8ONR - chains A and B; structure by X-ray diffraction, 1.88 A resolution.

== Chain A ==
Protein: Insulin A chain
UniProtKB: P01308 (INS_HUMAN); residues 1-21 here correspond to UniProt positions 90-110 (UniProt number = residue number + 89)
Amino-acid sequence (21 residues; numbered 1 to 21; the number before each row is that of its first residue):
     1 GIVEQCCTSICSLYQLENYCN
Disulfides: Cys6-Cys11

== Chain B ==
Protein: Insulin B chain
UniProtKB: P01308 (INS_HUMAN); residues 1-26 here correspond to UniProt positions 25-50 (UniProt number = residue number + 24)
Amino-acid sequence (26 residues; each row starts with the number of its first residue):
     1 FVNQHLCGSHLVEALYLVCGERGFFP
Disordered / not traced: 1
Modified residues: Pro26 (4-hydroxyproline; HYP)
Sequence notes: engineered mutation Pro26 (Tyr50 in P01308)
Ligand contacts: phenol (IPH): Leu6, His10, Glu13, Ala14, Leu17

== Interface between chain A and chain B ==
Inter-chain disulfides: Cys7(A)-Cys7(B), Cys20(A)-Cys19(B)
Pairs across the interface (26):
  Ile2(A) with Leu15(B), hydrophobic
  Cys6(A) with His5(B); Leu6(B), hydrogen bond (backbone-backbone)
  Cys7(A) with His5(B), hydrogen bond (backbone-side chain); Leu6(B), hydrogen bond (backbone-backbone); Cys7(B), disulfide
  Thr8(A) with His5(B), hydrogen bond (backbone-side chain)
  Ser9(A) with His5(B)
  Ile10(A) with Gln4(B); His5(B)
  Leu13(A) with Val18(B), hydrophobic
  Leu16(A) with Leu6(B), hydrophobic; Leu11(B), hydrophobic; Leu15(B), hydrophobic
  Asn18(A) with Phe25(B)
  Tyr19(A) with Phe24(B); Phe25(B), hydrogen bond (backbone-backbone); Pro26(B)
  Cys20(A) with Cys19(B), disulfide; Gly23(B); Phe24(B), hydrophobic; Phe25(B)
  Asn21(A) with Arg22(B); Gly23(B), hydrogen bond (backbone-backbone); Phe24(B), hydrogen bond (side chain-backbone); Phe25(B), hydrogen bond (side chain-backbone)
Other interface residues (no listed pair), chain A (13 interface residues in all): Glu17
Other interface residues (no listed pair), chain B (14 interface residues in all): Ala14

== In short ==
The interface between chain A and chain B involves 13 residues on one side and 14 on the other, with 2
disulfide bonds and 8 hydrogen bonds. Polar contacts include Cys7(A)-His5(B), Thr8(A)-His5(B) and
Asn21(A)-Phe24(B). Bound to chain B: phenol.
Chain A is Insulin A chain and chain B is Insulin B chain; the structure, Crystal structure of human insulin
trans-HypB26-DTI analogue, was determined by X-ray diffraction.
